PDB entry 5LEF | X-ray diffraction, 2.09 A resolution | chains B and D of the 4 polymer chains in the assembly

Chain B:
Molecule: Ras-related protein Rab-6A
From: Homo sapiens
UniProtKB: P20340 (RAB6A_HUMAN); residue numbers follow UniProt; this construct covers 8-195
Sequence (191 residues; numbered 5 to 195; the number before each row is that of its first residue):
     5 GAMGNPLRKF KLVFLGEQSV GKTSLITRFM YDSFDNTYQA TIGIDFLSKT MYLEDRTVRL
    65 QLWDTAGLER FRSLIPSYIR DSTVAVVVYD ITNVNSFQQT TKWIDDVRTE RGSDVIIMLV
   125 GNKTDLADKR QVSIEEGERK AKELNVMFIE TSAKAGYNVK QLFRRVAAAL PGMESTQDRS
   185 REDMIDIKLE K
Unresolved in the structure: 5-13, 56-58, 176-195
Construct notes: expression tag (5-7); engineered mutation Leu72 (Gln in P20340)
Metal / ion sites: Mg2+: Thr27, Thr45 (together with GTP)
Residues lining bound ligands: GTP (guanosine-5'-triphosphate): Glu21, Gln22, Ser23, Val24, Gly25, Lys26, Thr27, Ser28, Phe38, Asp39, Asn40, Thr41, Tyr42, Gln43, Ala44, Thr45, Thr69, Ala70, Gly71, Asn126, Lys127, Asp129, Leu130, Ser156, Ala157, Lys158
Swiss-Prot annotation at these positions:
  - motif: Arg32 to Phe50 (Switch 1), Thr69 to Val88 (Switch 2)
  - binding site (GTP): Ser23, Val24, Gly25, Lys26, Thr27, Ser28, Asp39, Asn40, Tyr42, Thr45, Gly71, Asn126, Lys127, Asp129, Ser156, Ala157, Lys158
  - binding site (Mg(2+)): Thr27, Thr45, Asp68
  - modified residue: Tyr82 (O-AMP-tyrosine), Ser184 (Phosphoserine)
  - mutagenesis: Thr27 (T27N: Loss of APBA1-binding. No loss of RIC1- and RGP1-binding), Ile46 (I46E: Loss of RAB6IP1-binding)

Chain D:
Molecule: Kinesin-like protein KIF20A
From: Mus musculus
UniProtKB: P97329 (KI20A_MOUSE); residues 603-665 here = UniProt positions 603-665
Sequence (66 residues; row label = number of the first residue in the row):
   600 GAMEQWCSER LDNQKELMEE LYEEKLKILK ESLTTFYQEQ IQERDEKIEE LETLLQEAKQ
   660 QPAAQQ
Unresolved in the structure: 647-665
Construct notes: expression tag (600-602)

Interface between chain B and chain D:
Pairs across the interface - 9 pairs, chain B then chain D:
  Lys15(B) with Glu618(D), salt bridge
  Ile46(B) with Lys629(D), hydrogen bond (backbone-side chain)
  Ile48(B) with Lys629(D)
  Asp49(B) with Lys629(D), salt bridge
  Trp67(B) with Glu622(D)
  Tyr82(B) with Glu622(D); Leu625(D)
  Asp85(B) with Lys614(D), salt bridge; Glu618(D)
Also at the interface, not in a pair above, chain B (8 interface residues in all): Gly47

Overview:
8 residues of chain B face 5 of chain D across their interface, with 1 hydrogen bond and 3 salt bridges. Polar
pairs include Lys15(B)-Glu618(D), Asp49(B)-Lys629(D) and Asp85(B)-Lys614(D). Ligands of chain B: GTP.
Here chain B is Ras-related protein Rab-6A (Homo sapiens) and chain D is Kinesin-like protein KIF20A (Mus
musculus). Entry 5LEF (Rab6A:Kif20A complex) was determined by X-ray diffraction.
